6ONP - chain A; structure by X-ray diffraction, 2.27 A resolution.

Chain A:
Protein: periplasmic binding protein XoxJ
Source organism: Methylobacterium extorquens (strain ATCC 14718 / DSM 1338 / JCM 2805 / NCIMB 9133 / AM1)
UniProtKB: C5B122 (C5B122_METEA); residue numbers follow UniProt; this construct covers 1-284
Sequence (284 residues; each row starts with the number of its first residue):
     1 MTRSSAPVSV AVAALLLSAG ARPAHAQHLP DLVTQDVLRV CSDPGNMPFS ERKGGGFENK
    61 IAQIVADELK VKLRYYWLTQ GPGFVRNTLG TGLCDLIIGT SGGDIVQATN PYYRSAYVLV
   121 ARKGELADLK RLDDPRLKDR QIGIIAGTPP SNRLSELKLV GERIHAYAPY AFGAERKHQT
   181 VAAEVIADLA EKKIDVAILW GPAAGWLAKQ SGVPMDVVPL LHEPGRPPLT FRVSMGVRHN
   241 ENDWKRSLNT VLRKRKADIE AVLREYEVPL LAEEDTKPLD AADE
Not modelled in the structure: 1-36, 81-82, 89-93, 101-107, 170-176, 225-226, 238-240, 274-284
Disulfide bonds: C41-C94
What the authors report for this chain:
  - mutagenesis - W200F: abolished binding to PQQ

Overview:
The paper reports that W200F abolishes binding to PQQ.
Chain A is periplasmic binding protein XoxJ (Methylobacterium extorquens (strain ATCC 14718 / DSM 1338 / JCM
2805 / NCIMB 9133 / AM1)); the structure, Crystal structure of periplasmic binding protein XoxJ from
Methylobacterium extorquens AM1, was determined by X-ray diffraction together with 6ONQ from the same study.
